6X18 - chains A and R of the 6 polymer chains in the assembly; structure by electron microscopy, 2.10 A resolution.

# Chain A
Protein: Guanine nucleotide-binding protein G(s) subunit alpha isoforms short
From: Homo sapiens
UniProt: P63092 (GNAS2_HUMAN); residues 1-394 here = UniProt positions 1-394
Sequence (394 residues; each row starts with the number of its first residue):
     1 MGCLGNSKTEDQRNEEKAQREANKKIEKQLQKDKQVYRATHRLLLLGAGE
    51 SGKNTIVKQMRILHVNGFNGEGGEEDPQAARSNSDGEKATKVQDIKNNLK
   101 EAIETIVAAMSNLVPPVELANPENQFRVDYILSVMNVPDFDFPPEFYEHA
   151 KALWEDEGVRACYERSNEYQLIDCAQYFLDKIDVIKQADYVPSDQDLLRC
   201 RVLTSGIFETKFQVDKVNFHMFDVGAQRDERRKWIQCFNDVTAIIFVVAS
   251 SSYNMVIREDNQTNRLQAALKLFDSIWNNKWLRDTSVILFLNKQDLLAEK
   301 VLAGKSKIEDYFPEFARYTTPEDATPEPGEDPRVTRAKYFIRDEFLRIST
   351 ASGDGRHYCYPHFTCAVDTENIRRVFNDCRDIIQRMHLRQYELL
Disordered / not traced: 1-10, 65-86, 255-261
Differences from the reference sequence: conflict Asn54 (Ser in P63092), Ala226 (Gly in P63092), Ala268 (Glu in P63092), Lys271 (Asn in P63092), Asp274 (Lys in P63092), Lys280 (Arg in P63092), Asp284 (Thr in P63092), Thr285 (Ile in P63092)

# Chain R
Protein: Glucagon-like peptide 1 receptor
From: Homo sapiens
UniProt: P43220 (GLP1R_HUMAN); residue numbers follow UniProt; this construct covers 24-463
Sequence (491 residues; row label = number of the first residue in the row; numbers below 1 keep their minus sign (Met-8 is residue -8)):
    -8 MKTIIALSYIFCLVFADYKDDDDLEVLFQGPARPQGATVSLWETVQKWRE
    42 YRRQCQRSLTEDPPPATDLFCNRTFDEYACWPDGEPGSFVNVSCPWYLPW
    92 ASSVPQGHVYRFCTAEGLWLQKDNSSLPWRDLSECEESKRGERSSPEEQL
   142 LFLYIIYTVGYALSFSALVIASAILLGFRHLHCTRNYIHLNLFASFILRA
   192 LSVFIKDAALKWMYSTAAQQHQWDGLLSYQDSLSCRLVFLLMQYCVAANY
   242 YWLLVEGVYLYTLLAFSVFSEQWIFRLYVSIGWGVPLLFVVPWGIVKYLY
   292 EDEGCWTRNSNMNYWLIIRLPILFAIGVNFLIFVRVICIVVSKLKANLMC
   342 KTDIKCRLAKSTLTLIPLLGTHEVIFAFVMDEHARGTLRFIKLFTELSFT
   392 SFQGLMVAILYCFVNNEVQLEFRKSWERWRLEHLHIQRDSSMKPLKCPTS
   442 SLSSGATAGSSMYTATCQASCSPAGLEVLFQGPHHHHHHHH
Disordered / not traced: -8 to 28, 130-135, 339-343, 424-482
Differences from the reference sequence: initiating methionine (-8); expression tag (-7 to 23, 464-482); conflict Phe260 (Leu in P43220)
Disulfide bonds: Cys46-Cys71, Cys62-Cys104, Cys85-Cys126, Cys226-Cys296
From the paper describing this entry:
  - mutagenesis - W33A, F385A: unchanged signaling with Glucagon
  - contacts within the chain: Tyr148-Asp198 (hydrogen bond), Lys197-Asp198 (salt bridge), Trp306-Arg310, Arg310-Glu373, Trp306-Asp372, Asp372-Arg380
  - mutagenesis - R310A (1,000-fold), D372A (1,000-fold), E373A (1,000-fold), K383A (1,000-fold): decreased signaling with Glucagon (citing earlier work)
  - mutagenesis - R380A: decreased signaling with Glucagon
  - conformationally variable residues (domain motion, side-chain flip): Thr51, Tyr148, Asp215
  - specificity-determining residues: Trp33

# How chain A and chain R interact
Residue-residue contacts (38):
  Gln31(A) with Gln263(R)
  Gln35(A) with Ser261(R); Glu262(R); Gln263(R)
  Ala39(A) with Val259(R), hydrophobic
  His41(A) with Phe257(R)
  Phe376(A) with Phe257(R), hydrophobic
  Cys379(A) with Phe257(R)
  Arg380(A) with Phe257(R)
  Asp381(A) with Lys334(R), salt bridge
  Ile383(A) with Phe257(R), hydrophobic
  Gln384(A) with Leu255(R), hydrogen bond (side chain-backbone); Lys334(R), hydrogen bond
  Arg385(A) with Lys334(R), hydrogen bond (side chain-backbone); Ala337(R); Asn338(R)
  His387(A) with Leu254(R); Leu255(R)
  Leu388(A) with Leu255(R), hydrophobic; Ile330(R), hydrophobic; Val331(R), hydrophobic
  Gln390(A) with Arg176(R), hydrogen bond
  Tyr391(A) with Arg176(R); Tyr250(R); Leu251(R), hydrophobic; Leu359(R), hydrophobic; Tyr402(R)
  Glu392(A) with Arg348(R), hydrogen bond (backbone-side chain); Leu401(R); Val405(R); Asn406(R), hydrogen bond; Asn407(R), hydrogen bond (side chain-backbone)
  Leu393(A) with Val327(R), hydrophobic; Arg348(R), hydrogen bond (backbone-side chain); Ser352(R); Thr355(R)
  Leu394(A) with Lys334(R); Arg348(R)
Other interface residues (no listed pair), chain A (20 interface residues in all): Lys34, Val217
Other interface residues (no listed pair), chain R (29 interface residues in all): His180, Phe260, Leu335, Leu356

# In short
The interface between chain A and chain R involves 20 residues on one side and 29 on the other, with 8
hydrogen bonds and 1 salt bridge. Polar contacts include Asp381(A)-Lys334(R), Gln384(A)-Leu255(R) and
Gln384(A)-Lys334(R). The paper reports that R310A, D372A and E373A of chain R, among others, reduce signaling
with Glucagon; the specificity determinant Trp33(R); 7 substitutions were tested in all.
Here chain A is Guanine nucleotide-binding protein G(s) subunit alpha isoforms short and chain R is
Glucagon-like peptide 1 receptor, both from Homo sapiens. Entry 6X18 (GLP-1 peptide hormone bound to
Glucagon-Like peptide-1 (GLP-1) Receptor) was determined by electron microscopy (same publication as 6X19 and
6X1A).
